Entry 7SOM (electron microscopy, 3.70 A resolution); this record covers chains AB and s of the 200 polymer chains in the assembly.

Chain AB:
Protein: Tubulin alpha
From: Chlamydomonas reinhardtii
UniProtKB: P09204 (TBA1_CHLRE); residue numbers follow UniProt; this construct covers 1-451
Sequence (451 residues; each row starts with the number of its first residue):
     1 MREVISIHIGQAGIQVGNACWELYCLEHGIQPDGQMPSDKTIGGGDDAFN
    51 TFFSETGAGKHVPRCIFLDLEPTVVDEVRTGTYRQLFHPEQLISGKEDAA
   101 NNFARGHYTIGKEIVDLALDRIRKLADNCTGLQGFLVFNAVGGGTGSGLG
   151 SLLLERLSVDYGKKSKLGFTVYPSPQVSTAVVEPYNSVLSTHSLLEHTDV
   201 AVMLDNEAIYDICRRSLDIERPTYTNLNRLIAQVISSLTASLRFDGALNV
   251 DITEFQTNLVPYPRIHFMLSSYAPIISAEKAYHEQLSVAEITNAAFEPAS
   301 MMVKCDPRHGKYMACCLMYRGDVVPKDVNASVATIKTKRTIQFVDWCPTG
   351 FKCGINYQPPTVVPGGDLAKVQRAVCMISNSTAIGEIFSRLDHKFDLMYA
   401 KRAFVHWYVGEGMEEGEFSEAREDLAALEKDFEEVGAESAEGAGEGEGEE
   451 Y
Disordered / not traced: 38-46, 442-451
Swiss-Prot annotation at these positions:
  - active site: Glu254
  - binding site (GTP): Gln11, Glu71, Gly144, Thr145, Thr179, Asn206, Asn228
  - binding site (Mg(2+)): Glu71
  - site: Tyr451 (Involved in polymerization)
  - modified residue: Lys40 (N6-acetyllysine)
Reported in the primary citation:
  - conformationally variable residues (loop rearrangement, order/disorder transition): Pro37 to Ala48, Asp47 to Arg64

Chain s:
Protein: Unknown protein
From: Chlamydomonas reinhardtii
UniProtKB: A0A2K3DV98; residues 1-528 here = UniProt positions 1-528
Sequence (528 residues; row label = number of the first residue in the row):
     1 MPPQLGREVQERVKVYGPLNELTYEGRLLTQTLQDELNRSISAPAGPRSP
    51 WYEGDPELESMRERVRQQRAIREAQRRRDHAALTASIQKRNLQEEQRRDA
   101 MLGSLLGDVIGGLTDPNSPLAEAEAALSHADKVRRKKKESLHNEWSTQVF
   151 DTIQGRLQAAVDARDPAAIESRLKTQYDQYLHTTNTKVAVFRDVIIEQDY
   201 NPLAAADAAIRVPTGDIRDPLKRDVLKGEYERRLMTGGRGGGGASPTGRG
   251 GAAAAGAGSIYGPLGKETLGTQQWGELAVKATPYGHCTDGQGGYVARPLS
   301 GSAVALRASRVPMDHYDYPVGNAAAAAEVPPGKRIVPGPEQRRGRQDLFD
   351 VVQHTVHLKPQGYTGGDQWLEHKGKGNAPGPEQRRGRRDLADVLQQKAVA
   401 DGPRGTSAPARGDQLQHKEQGDAWLDAKGKRRVEGPEMRRGRQGLYETLQ
   451 QTSNPYQGGNKVGDAWLEHKGRKVQPRPEPEAAAALSAVPPLPTVRPPRV
   501 GDDKKYAVNIEAAMGQMTVKDGAKVTGW
Disordered / not traced: 1-97, 235-259, 388-420, 441-528

How chain AB and chain s interact:
Pairs across the interface (76):
  Pro175(AB) with Tyr177(s)
  Gln176(AB) with Leu181(s); Asn185(s), hydrogen bond
  Arg215(AB) with Val188(s); Ala189(s); Phe191(s)
  Asn293(AB) with Arg192(s), hydrogen bond (backbone-side chain)
  Phe296(AB) with Arg192(s)
  Glu297(AB) with Val190(s); Phe191(s); Arg192(s)
  Pro298(AB) with Tyr180(s); Arg192(s)
  Ala299(AB) with Val190(s)
  Lys304(AB) with Tyr177(s), hydrogen bond (backbone-side chain); Tyr180(s)
  Cys305(AB) with Tyr180(s)
  Asp306(AB) with Tyr180(s); Tyr200(s), hydrogen bond
  Arg308(AB) with Arg192(s), hydrogen bond (side chain-backbone); Ile195(s); Tyr200(s); Pro202(s)
  His309(AB) with Gln176(s); Tyr200(s), hydrogen bond; Pro202(s); Ala205(s); Ala206(s)
  Lys326(AB) with Trp274(s)
  Asp327(AB) with Glu276(s)
  Ala330(AB) with Thr271(s); Trp274(s), hydrophobic; Gly275(s)
  Ala333(AB) with Thr271(s); Gln272(s)
  Thr334(AB) with Gln272(s)
  Lys338(AB) with Arg192(s)
  Arg339(AB) with Leu203(s)
  Thr340(AB) with Arg192(s)
  Ile341(AB) with Arg192(s)
  Gly385(AB) with Leu173(s)
  Glu386(AB) with Leu173(s); Gln176(s); Tyr177(s), hydrogen bond (side chain-backbone)
  Ile387(AB) with Tyr177(s)
  Ser389(AB) with Leu173(s)
  Arg390(AB) with Tyr177(s); Asp178(s), salt bridge
  Asp392(AB) with Glu170(s)
  His393(AB) with Lys174(s), hydrogen bond
  Glu429(AB) with Glu170(s); Leu173(s)
  Lys430(AB) with Val161(s); Pro166(s)
  Glu433(AB) with Arg164(s); Arg172(s), salt bridge; Ala208(s); Ala209(s); Ile210(s)
  Glu434(AB) with Gln154(s); Leu157(s); Gln158(s), hydrogen bond; Val161(s)
  Ala437(AB) with Leu157(s), hydrophobic; Ile210(s), hydrophobic
  Glu438(AB) with Ala209(s); Ile210(s), hydrogen bond (backbone-backbone); Arg211(s), salt bridge; Val212(s)
  Ser439(AB) with Val212(s); Thr214(s)
  Ala440(AB) with Arg211(s); Val212(s), hydrogen bond (backbone-backbone); Pro213(s)
  Glu441(AB) with Pro213(s); Thr214(s)
Also at the interface, not in a pair above, chain AB (42 interface residues in all): Lys311, Val324, Thr337, Ala426
Also at the interface, not in a pair above, chain s (41 interface residues in all): Asp165, Ile169

In short:
Chain AB and chain s form an interface of 42 and 41 residues respectively, with 11 hydrogen bonds and 3 salt
bridges. Polar pairs include Arg390(AB)-Asp178(s), Glu433(AB)-Arg172(s) and Glu438(AB)-Arg211(s). Curated
annotation (UniProt) lists active-site residue Glu254(AB), 7 GTP-binding residues and Mg2+-binding residue
Glu71(AB) on chain AB. The paper reports conformational variability at Pro37(AB) and Asp47(AB).
Here chain AB is Tubulin alpha and chain s is Unknown protein, both from Chlamydomonas reinhardtii. Entry 7SOM
(Ciliary C2 central pair apparatus isolated from Chlamydomonas reinhardtii) was determined by electron
microscopy.
